6BAE - chains A and D of the 5 polymer chains in the assembly; structure by X-ray diffraction, 2.14 A resolution.

Chain A:
Name: Trastuzumab Fab light chain
Source organism: Mus musculus
Reference sequence: P01834 (IGKC_HUMAN); residues 108-214 here correspond to UniProt positions 1-107 (UniProt number = residue number - 107)
Amino-acid sequence (214 residues; row label = number of the first residue in the row):
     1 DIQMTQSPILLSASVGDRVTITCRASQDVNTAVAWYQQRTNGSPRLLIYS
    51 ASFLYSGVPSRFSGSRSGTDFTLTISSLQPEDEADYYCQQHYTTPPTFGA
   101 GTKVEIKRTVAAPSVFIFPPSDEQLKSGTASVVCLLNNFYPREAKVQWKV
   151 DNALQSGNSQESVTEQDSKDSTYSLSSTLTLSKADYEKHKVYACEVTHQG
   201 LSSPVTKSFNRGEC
Disulfide bonds: Cys23-Cys88, Cys134-Cys194

Chain D:
Name: meditope
Amino-acid sequence (14 residues; each row starts with the number of its first residue; numbering starts at 0):
     0 XCQFDLSTRRLKCX
Disulfide bonds: Cys1-Cys12
Modified positions: ACE (acetyl group) at position 0; NH2 (amino group) at position 13

How chain A and chain D interact:
Contacting residue pairs - 22 pairs, chain A then chain D:
  Ile9(A) with ACE_0(D); Cys1(D), hydrophobic
  Gln38(A) with Phe3(D); Arg8(D); Arg9(D)
  Arg39(A) with Arg9(D)
  Thr40(A) with Thr7(D); Arg9(D), hydrogen bond
  Asn41(A) with Ser6(D); Thr7(D), hydrogen bond (backbone-backbone)
  Gly42(A) with Arg8(D), hydrogen bond (backbone-side chain)
  Ser43(A) with Arg8(D)
  Glu83(A) with Arg9(D), salt bridge
  Ala84(A) with Arg9(D)
  Asp85(A) with Arg9(D), salt bridge; Leu10(D), hydrogen bond (side chain-backbone)
  Tyr87(A) with Leu10(D)
  Gly101(A) with Leu10(D)
  Lys103(A) with Arg9(D); Leu10(D), hydrogen bond (side chain-backbone)
  Glu165(A) with Leu10(D); Lys11(D), salt bridge
Interface residues without a listed pair, chain A (17 interface residues in all): Leu10, Ala100, Thr102
Interface residues without a listed pair, chain D (10 interface residues in all): Cys12

In short:
17 residues of chain A face 10 of chain D across their interface; the contacts include 5 hydrogen bonds and 3
salt bridges. Among the polar pairs are Glu83(A)-Arg9(D), Asp85(A)-Arg9(D) and Glu165(A)-Lys11(D).
Chain A is Trastuzumab Fab light chain (Mus musculus) and chain D is meditope; the structure, Trastuzumab Fab
v3 in complex with CQFDLSTRRLKC, was determined by X-ray diffraction, deposited together with 6B9Y, 6B9Z and
6BAH.
